5R12 - chains A and B; structure by X-ray diffraction, 1.70 A resolution.

# Chain A
Protein: Pre-mRNA-splicing factor 8
Source organism: Saccharomyces cerevisiae (strain ATCC 204508 / S288c)
Notes: fragment: yPrp8 RNaseH
UniProt: P33334 (PRP8_YEAST); residue numbers follow UniProt; this construct covers 1836-2090
Chain sequence (258 residues; each row starts with the number of its first residue):
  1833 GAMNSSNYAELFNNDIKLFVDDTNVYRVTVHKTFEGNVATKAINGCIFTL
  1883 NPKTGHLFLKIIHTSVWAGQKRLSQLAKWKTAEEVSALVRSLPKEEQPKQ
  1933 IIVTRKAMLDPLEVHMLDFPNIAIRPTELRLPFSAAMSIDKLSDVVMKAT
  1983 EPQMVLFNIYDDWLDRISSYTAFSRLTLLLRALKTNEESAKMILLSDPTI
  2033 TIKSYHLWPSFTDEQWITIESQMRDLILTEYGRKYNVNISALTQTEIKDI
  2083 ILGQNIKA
Disordered / not traced: 2070-2090
Differences from the reference sequence: expression tag (1833-1835)
Curated features (UniProtKB/Swiss-Prot):
  - mutagenesis: Asp1853 (D1853A: Alters protein folding. Severely impaired growth. Strongly reduced growth at 35 degrees Celsius; when associated with A-1854; D1853N: Reduced growth at 30 degrees Celsius ...), Asp1854 (D1854A: Reduced growth at 30 degrees Celsius. Strongly reduced growth at 16 degrees Celsius. Strongly reduced growth at 35 degrees Celsius; when associated with A-1853 ...), Thr1855 (T1855A: Reduced growth at 30 degrees Celsius. Strongly reduced growth at 16 degrees Celsius), Thr1936 (T1936A: Reduced growth at 30 degrees Celsius. Strongly reduced growth at 16 degrees Celsius), Arg1937 (R1937K: Severely impaired growth. Reduced growth at 30 degrees Celsius. Strongly reduced growth at 16 degrees Celsius)

# Chain B
Protein: A1 cistron-splicing factor AAR2
Source organism: Saccharomyces cerevisiae (strain ATCC 204508 / S288c)
Notes: fragment: GAMA - Aar2(1-152) - SSSSS - Aar2(171-317); engineered mutation(s): L153_D170delinsSSSSS
UniProt: P32357 (AAR2_YEAST); aligned to UniProt positions 1-317 over residues 1-317
Chain sequence (308 residues; row label = number of the first residue in the row; note: 13 numbers in that range are skipped by the numbering (no residue carries them; nothing is unmodelled there); numbers below 1 keep their minus sign (Gly-3 is residue -3)):
    -3 GAMAMNTVPFTSAPIEVTIGIDQYSFNVKENQPFHGIKDIPIGHVHVIHF
    47 QHADNSSMRYGYWFDCRMGNFYIQYDPKDGLYKMMEERDGAKFENIVHNF
    97 KERQMMVSYPKIDEDDTWYNLTEFVQMDKIRKIVRKDENQFSYVDSSMTT
   147 VQENEL
   166 SSSSSDPAHSLNYTVINFKSREAIRPGHEMEDFLDKSYYLNTVMLQGIFK
   216 NSSNYFGELQFAFLNAMFFGNYGSSLQWHAMIELICSSATVPKHMLDKLD
   266 EILYYQIKTLPEQYSDILLNERVWNICLYSSFQKNSLHNTEKIMENKYPE
   316 LL
Disordered / not traced: -3 to 0, 166-169
Differences from the reference sequence: expression tag (-3 to 0); conflict Ser166 (Leu153 in P32357), Ser167 (Lys154 in P32357), Ser170 (Leu157 in P32357)
Curated features (UniProtKB/Swiss-Prot):
  - region: Leu261 to Ile282 (Leucine-zipper)
  - modified residue: Ser253 (Phosphoserine), Thr274 (Phosphothreonine)

# Chain A / chain B interface
Residue-residue contacts (16):
  Gln1907(A) - Met195(B)
  Gln1907(A) - Leu199(B)
  Leu1908(A) - Met195(B)  hydrophobic
  Trp1911(A) - Glu194(B)
  Trp1911(A) - Met195(B)  hydrophobic
  Trp1911(A) - Phe198(B)  hydrophobic
  Asp1942(A) - Lys184(B)  salt bridge
  Glu1945(A) - Lys184(B)  salt bridge
  Val1946(A) - Ile189(B)  hydrophobic
  Val1946(A) - Glu194(B)
  Val1946(A) - Phe198(B)  hydrophobic
  His1947(A) - Glu194(B)
  Leu1949(A) - Lys184(B)
  Leu1949(A) - Ser185(B)
  Leu1949(A) - Arg186(B)
  Asp1950(A) - Arg186(B)  salt bridge

# Summary
9 residues of chain A and 8 residues of chain B are in contact, with 3 salt bridges. Among the polar pairs are
Asp1942(A)-Lys184(B), Glu1945(A)-Lys184(B) and Asp1950(A)-Arg186(B). From UniProt: 5 mutagenesis sites on
chain A.
Here chain A is Pre-mRNA-splicing factor 8 and chain B is A1 cistron-splicing factor AAR2, both from
Saccharomyces cerevisiae (strain ATCC 204508 / S288c). Entry 5R12 (PanDDA analysis group deposition --
Auto-refined data of Aar2/RNaseH for ground state model 16, DMSO-free) was determined by X-ray diffraction,
deposited together with 5QY1, 5QY2, 5QY3, 5QY4, 5QY5, 5QY6 and 128 further entries.
